PDB entry 8EEU | electron microscopy, 3.50 A resolution | chains A and H of the 8 polymer chains in the assembly

Chain A:
Protein: Coat protein
Source organism: Venezuelan equine encephalitis virus
UniProtKB: P05674 (POLS_EEVV8); residues -811 to 442 here correspond to UniProt positions 1-1254 (UniProt number = residue number + 812)
Amino-acid sequence (1254 residues; each row starts with the number of its first residue; numbers below 1 keep their minus sign (Met-811 is residue -811)):
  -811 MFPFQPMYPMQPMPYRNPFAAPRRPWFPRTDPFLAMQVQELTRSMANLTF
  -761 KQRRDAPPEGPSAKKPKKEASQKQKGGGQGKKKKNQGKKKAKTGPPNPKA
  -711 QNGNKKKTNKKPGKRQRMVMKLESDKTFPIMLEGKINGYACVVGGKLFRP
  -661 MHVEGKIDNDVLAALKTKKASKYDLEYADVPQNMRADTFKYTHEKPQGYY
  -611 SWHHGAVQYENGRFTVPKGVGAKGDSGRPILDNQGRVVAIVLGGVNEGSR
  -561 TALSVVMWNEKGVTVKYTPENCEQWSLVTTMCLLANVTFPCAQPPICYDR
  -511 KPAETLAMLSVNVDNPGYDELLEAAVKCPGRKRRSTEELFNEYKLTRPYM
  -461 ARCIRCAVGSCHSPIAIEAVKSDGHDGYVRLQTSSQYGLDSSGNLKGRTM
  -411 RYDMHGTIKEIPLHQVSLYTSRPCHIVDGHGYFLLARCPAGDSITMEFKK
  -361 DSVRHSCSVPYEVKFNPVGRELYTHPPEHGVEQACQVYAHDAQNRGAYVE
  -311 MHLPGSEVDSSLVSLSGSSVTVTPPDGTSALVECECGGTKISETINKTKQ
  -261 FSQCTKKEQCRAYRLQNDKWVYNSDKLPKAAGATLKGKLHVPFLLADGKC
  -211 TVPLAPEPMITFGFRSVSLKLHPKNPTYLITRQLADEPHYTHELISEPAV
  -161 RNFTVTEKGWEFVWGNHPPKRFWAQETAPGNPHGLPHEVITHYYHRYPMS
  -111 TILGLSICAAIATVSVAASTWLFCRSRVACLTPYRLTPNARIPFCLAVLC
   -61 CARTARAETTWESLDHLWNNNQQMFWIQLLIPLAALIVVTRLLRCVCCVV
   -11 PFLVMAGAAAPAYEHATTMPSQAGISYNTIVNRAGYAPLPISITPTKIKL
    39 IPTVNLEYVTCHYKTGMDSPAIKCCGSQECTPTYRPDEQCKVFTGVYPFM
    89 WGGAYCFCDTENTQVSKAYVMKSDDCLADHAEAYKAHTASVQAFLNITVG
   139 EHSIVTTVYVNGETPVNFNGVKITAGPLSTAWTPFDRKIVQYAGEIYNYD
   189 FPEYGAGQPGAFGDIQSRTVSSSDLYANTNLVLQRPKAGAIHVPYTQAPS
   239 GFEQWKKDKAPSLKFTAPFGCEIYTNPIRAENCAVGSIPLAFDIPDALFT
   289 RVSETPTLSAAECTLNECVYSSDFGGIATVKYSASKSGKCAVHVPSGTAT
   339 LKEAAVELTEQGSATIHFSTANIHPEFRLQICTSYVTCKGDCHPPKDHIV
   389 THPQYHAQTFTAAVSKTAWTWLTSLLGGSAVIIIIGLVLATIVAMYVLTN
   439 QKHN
Unresolved in the structure: -811 to 0, 403-442
Cystine bridges: Cys49-Cys114, Cys62-Cys94, Cys63-Cys96, Cys68-Cys78, Cys259-Cys271, Cys301-Cys376, Cys306-Cys380, Cys328-Cys370
Swiss-Prot annotation at these positions:
  - region: Met-811 to Phe-779 (Necessary for nucleocapsid assembly and virus assembly), Phe-779 to Lys-744 (Host transcription inhibition), Ala-721 to Thr-685 (Binding to the viral RNA), Pro-700 to Lys-686 (Ribosome-binding), Ser-536 to Val-525 (Functions as an uncleaved signal peptide for the precursor of protein E3/E2), Val84 to Thr101 (E1 fusion peptide loop)
  - motif: Leu-771 to Leu-764 (Supraphysiological nuclear export signal), Lys-748 to Lys-744 (Nuclear localization signal)
  - active site (Charge relay system): His-660, Asp-638, Ser-586
  - site: Tyr-612 (Involved in dimerization of the capsid protein), Asn-579 (Involved in dimerization of the capsid protein), Trp-537, Ser-536 (Cleavage), Arg-478, Ser-477 (Cleavage), Tyr-434 (Interaction with host receptor LDLRAD3), Val-385 (Interaction with host receptor LDLRAD3), Val-325 (Interaction with host receptor LDLRAD3), Ala-323 (Interaction with host receptor LDLRAD3), His-322 (Interaction with host receptor LDLRAD3), Ala-216 (Interaction with host receptor LDLRAD3), Ala-55, Glu-54 (Cleavage), Ala0, Tyr1 (Cleavage)
  - modified residue: Thr-719 (Phosphothreonine), Thr-704 (Phosphothreonine), Ser-688 (Phosphoserine), Thr-685 (Phosphothreonine)
  - lipidation (S-palmitoyl cysteine): Cys-82, Cys-62, Cys-61
  - glycosylation (N-linked (GlcNAc...) asparagine): Asn-526, Asn-266, Asn-160, Asn134

Chain H:
Protein: Fab SKT05 heavy chain
Source organism: Macaca fascicularis
Notes: antibody fragment or engineered binder
Amino-acid sequence (239 residues; each row starts with the number of its first residue; a row labelled like 52A-52C holds insertion residues (52A, then the next letters in order)):
     1 EVQLVESGAGLVQPGGSLRLSCAASGFTFSDSWMSWVRQSPGKGLEWVGR
    51 IK
52A-52C GKP
    53 DGETAAYAASVKGRFSISRDDSKNTLYLQM
82A-82C NSL
    83 KTEDTAVYYCTRDDRTSC
100A-100I RRGVCYAAF
   101 HSWGQGVLVTVSSASTKGPSVFPLAPSSRSTSESTAALGCLVKDYFPEPV
   151 TVSWNSGSLTSGVHTFPAVLQSSGLYSLSSVVTVPSSSLGTQTYVCNVNH
   201 KPSNTKVDKRVEIKTCGGLEVLFQ
Unresolved in the structure: 114-224
Cystine bridges: Cys22-Cys92, Cys100-Cys100E

Interface between chain A and chain H:
Pairs across the interface - 16 pairs, chain A then chain H:
  Glu67(A) - Asp31(H)
  Glu67(A) - Arg94(H)  salt bridge
  Glu67(A) - Arg97(H)  salt bridge
  Cys68(A) - Arg97(H)  hydrogen bond (backbone-side chain)
  Thr69(A) - Arg97(H)
  Pro70(A) - Cys100E(H)  hydrophobic
  Glu76(A) - Cys100(H)
  Glu76(A) - Arg100B(H)
  Gln77(A) - Cys100(H)
  Gln77(A) - Arg100A(H)  hydrogen bond
  Cys78(A) - Ser99(H)  hydrogen bond (backbone-side chain)
  Cys78(A) - Cys100(H)  hydrogen bond (backbone-backbone)
  Lys79(A) - Thr98(H)
  Lys79(A) - Ser99(H)
  Val80(A) - Thr98(H)  hydrogen bond (backbone-backbone)
  Ala215(A) - Arg100B(H)
Interface residues without a listed pair, chain A (14 interface residues in all): Tyr72, Asn216, Leu219, Val220
Interface residues without a listed pair, chain H (12 interface residues in all): Asp95, Asp96, Gly100C

Overview:
14 residues of chain A face 12 of chain H across their interface, with 5 hydrogen bonds and 2 salt bridges.
Among the polar pairs are Glu67(A)-Arg94(H), Glu67(A)-Arg97(H) and Cys68(A)-Arg97(H). Curated annotation
(UniProt) lists 3 active-site residues on chain A.
Here chain A is Coat protein (Venezuelan equine encephalitis virus) and chain H is Fab SKT05 heavy chain
(Macaca fascicularis). Entry 8EEU (Venezuelan equine encephalitis virus-like particle in complex with Fab
SKT05) was determined by electron microscopy, deposited together with 8DEE, 8DEF, 8DEQ, 8DUL, 8DUN, 8DWO and
8EEV.
